PDB entry 9DU3 | X-ray diffraction, 2.07 A resolution | chain A

[Chain A]
Protein: 3C-like proteinase nsp5
Source organism: Severe acute respiratory syndrome coronavirus 2
Notes: EC 3.4.22.69
UniProt: P0DTD1 (R1AB_SARS2); residues 1-306 here correspond to UniProt positions 3264-3569 (UniProt number = residue number + 3263)
Sequence (315 residues; row label = number of the first residue in the row; numbering starts at 0):
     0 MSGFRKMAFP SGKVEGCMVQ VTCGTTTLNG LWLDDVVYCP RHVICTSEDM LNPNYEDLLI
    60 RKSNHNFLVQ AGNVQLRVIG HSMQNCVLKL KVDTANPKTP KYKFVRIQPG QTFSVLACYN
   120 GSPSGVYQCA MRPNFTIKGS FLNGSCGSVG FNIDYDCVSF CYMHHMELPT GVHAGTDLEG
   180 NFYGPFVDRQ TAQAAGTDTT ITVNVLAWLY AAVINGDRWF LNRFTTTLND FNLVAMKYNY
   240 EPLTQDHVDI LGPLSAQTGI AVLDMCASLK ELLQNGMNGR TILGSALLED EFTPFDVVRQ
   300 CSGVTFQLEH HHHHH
Unresolved in the structure: 0, 304-314
Differences from the reference sequence: initiating methionine (0); expression tag (307-314)
UniProt features mapped onto this chain:
  - active site: His41 (For 3CL-PRO activity), Cys145 (Nucleophile)
  - site: Gln306 (Cleavage)
  - cross-link (Glycyl lysine isopeptide (Lys-Gly)): Lys5 (interchain with G-Cter in ubiquitin), Lys90 (interchain with G-Cter in ubiquitin)
Glycans and other covalent adducts: compound A1BCX linked to Cys145
Residues lining bound ligands: A1BCX (N-[(2S)-3-cyclopropyl-1-({(2R)-1-hydroxy-3-[(3R)-2-oxopyrrolidin-3-yl]propan-2-yl}amino)-1-oxopropan-2-yl]-4-methoxy-1H-indole-2-carboxamide): Ser1, His41, Met49, Tyr54, Phe140, Leu141, Asn142, Gly143, Ser144, His163, His164, Met165, Glu166, Leu167, Pro168, His172, Asp187, Arg188, Gln189, Thr190, Ala191
Reported in the primary citation:
  - catalytic residues: Cys145
  - binding site for A1BCX: Cys145, His163
  - conformationally variable residues (side-chain flip): Gln189

[Summary]
Compound A1BCX is covalently linked to Cys145. Curated annotation (UniProt) lists active-site residues His41
and Cys145. From the paper: the catalytic residue Cys145; a binding site for A1BCX at Cys145 and His163.
Chain A is 3C-like proteinase nsp5 (Severe acute respiratory syndrome coronavirus 2); the structure,
SARS-CoV-2 Mpro in complex with compound 1, was determined by X-ray diffraction (same publication as 9DTZ,
9DU2 and 9DU4).
